6WQD - chains A and D of the 4 polymer chains in the assembly; structure by X-ray diffraction, 1.95 A resolution.

== Chain A ==
Molecule: Non-structural protein 7
From: Severe acute respiratory syndrome coronavirus 2
UniProt: P0DTD1 (R1AB_SARS2); residues 1-83 here correspond to UniProt positions 3860-3942 (UniProt number = residue number + 3859)
Sequence (86 residues; each row starts with the number of its first residue; numbers below 1 keep their minus sign (Ser-2 is residue -2)):
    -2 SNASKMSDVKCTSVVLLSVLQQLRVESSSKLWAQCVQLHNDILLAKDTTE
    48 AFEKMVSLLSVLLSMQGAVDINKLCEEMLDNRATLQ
Not modelled in the structure: 72-83
Sequence notes: expression tag (-2 to 0)

== Chain D ==
Molecule: Non-structural protein 8
From: Severe acute respiratory syndrome coronavirus 2
Notes: fragment: C-terminal domain
UniProt: P0DTD1 (R1AB_SARS2); residues 77-198 here correspond to UniProt positions 4019-4140 (UniProt number = residue number + 3942)
Sequence (122 residues; numbered 77 to 198; the number before each row is that of its first residue):
    77 EDKRAKVTSAMQTMLFTMLRKLDNDALNNIINNARDGCVPLNIIPLTTAA
   127 KLMVVIPDYNTYKNTCDGTTFTYASALWEIQQVVDADSKIVQLSEISMDN
   177 SPNLAWPLIVTALRANSAVKLQ
Not modelled in the structure: 77-78, 193-198

== Interface between chain A and chain D ==
Residue-residue contacts (18):
  Ser1(A) - Lys97(D)  hydrogen bond (backbone-side chain)
  Ser4(A) - Met90(D)
  Ser4(A) - Thr93(D)
  Ser4(A) - Met94(D)
  Ser4(A) - Lys97(D)  hydrogen bond
  Asp5(A) - Met94(D)
  Asp5(A) - Lys97(D)  salt bridge
  Lys7(A) - Met90(D)
  Cys8(A) - Met90(D)  hydrophobic
  Cys8(A) - Met94(D)  hydrophobic
  Val11(A) - Met90(D)  hydrophobic
  His36(A) - Met87(D)
  Asn37(A) - Val83(D)
  Leu40(A) - Val83(D)  hydrophobic
  Leu40(A) - Ala86(D)
  Leu40(A) - Met87(D)  hydrophobic
  Leu41(A) - Lys82(D)
  Leu41(A) - Val83(D)

== Summary ==
10 residues of chain A and 8 residues of chain D are in contact, with 2 hydrogen bonds and 1 salt bridge.
Polar contacts include Asp5(A)-Lys97(D), Ser1(A)-Lys97(D) and Ser4(A)-Lys97(D).
Chain A is Non-structural protein 7 and chain D is Non-structural protein 8, both from Severe acute
respiratory syndrome coronavirus 2; the structure, The 1.95 A Crystal Structure of the Co-factor Complex of
NSP7 and the C-terminal Domain of ..., was determined by X-ray diffraction (same publication as 6XIP and
6WIQ).
